Entry 2PG1 (X-ray diffraction, 2.80 A resolution); this record covers chains F and G of the 6 polymer chains in the assembly.

== Chain F (and G) ==
Molecule: Dynein light chain Tctex-type
From: Drosophila melanogaster
Notes: chain G of this document is another copy of the same molecule, construct and numbering; everything in this record applies to it too
Reference sequence: Q94524 (DYLT_DROME); numbering as in UniProt (aligned over 1-111)
Sequence (111 residues; numbered 1 to 111; the number before each row is that of its first residue):
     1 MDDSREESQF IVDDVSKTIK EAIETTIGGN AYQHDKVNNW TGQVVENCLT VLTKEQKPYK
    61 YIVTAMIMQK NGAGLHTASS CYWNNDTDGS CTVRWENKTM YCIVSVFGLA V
Not modelled in the structure: 1-8 (chain G: 1-7)
Sequence notes: modified residue (66, 68, 100)
Modified positions: Mse66 (selenomethionine; parent Met); Mse68 (selenomethionine; parent Met); Mse100 (selenomethionine; parent Met)

== Interface between chain F and chain G ==
Residue-residue contacts (80; chain F residue first):
  Tyr32(F) with Gly74(G); His76(G), hydrogen bond
  His34(F) with His76(G)
  Val37(F) with His76(G)
  Asn38(F) with His76(G), hydrogen bond
  Thr41(F) with His76(G); Ala78(G)
  Val45(F) with Ala78(G); Ser80(G)
  Leu49(F) with Ser80(G)
  Thr53(F) with Tyr82(G)
  Gln56(F) with Tyr82(G)
  Tyr59(F) with Tyr82(G)
  Lys60(F) with Tyr82(G); Trp83(G); Asn84(G); Asp88(G), salt bridge; Leu109(G); Ala110(G)
  Tyr61(F) with Cys81(G); Tyr82(G), hydrogen bond (backbone-backbone)
  Ile62(F) with Ile62(G), hydrophobic; Ser80(G); Cys81(G), hydrophobic; Phe107(G), hydrophobic; Leu109(G), hydrophobic
  Val63(F) with Ala78(G); Ser79(G); Ser80(G), hydrogen bond (backbone-backbone)
  Thr64(F) with Ala78(G); Ser79(G)
  Ala65(F) with His76(G); Thr77(G); Ala78(G), hydrogen bond (backbone-backbone)
  Mse66(F) with Mse66(G); His76(G); Thr77(G)
  Ile67(F) with Leu75(G); His76(G), hydrogen bond (backbone-backbone)
  Mse68(F) with Mse68(G); Gly74(G); Leu75(G), hydrophobic
  Gln69(F) with Ala73(G); Gly74(G), hydrogen bond (backbone-backbone)
  Asn71(F) with Asn71(G), hydrogen bond (side chain-backbone); Ala73(G)
  Ala73(F) with Gln69(G); Asn71(G)
  Gly74(F) with Tyr32(G); Mse68(G); Gln69(G), hydrogen bond (backbone-side chain)
  Leu75(F) with Ile67(G); Mse68(G), hydrophobic
  His76(F) with Val37(G); Asn38(G), hydrogen bond; Thr41(G), hydrogen bond; Mse66(G); Ile67(G), hydrogen bond (backbone-backbone)
  Thr77(F) with Ala65(G); Mse66(G)
  Ala78(F) with Thr41(G); Val45(G); Thr64(G); Ala65(G), hydrogen bond (backbone-backbone)
  Ser79(F) with Val63(G); Thr64(G)
  Ser80(F) with Leu49(G); Ile62(G); Val63(G), hydrogen bond (backbone-backbone)
  Cys81(F) with Tyr61(G)
  Tyr82(F) with Thr53(G); Tyr59(G); Lys60(G); Tyr61(G), hydrogen bond (backbone-backbone)
  Asp88(F) with Lys60(G), salt bridge
  Phe107(F) with Ile62(G), hydrophobic
  Leu109(F) with Lys60(G); Ile62(G), hydrophobic
  Ala110(F) with Lys60(G), hydrogen bond (backbone-side chain)
  Val111(F) with Val111(G)
Other interface residues (no listed pair), chain F (40 interface residues in all): Gly42, Gly72, Trp83, Asn84
Other interface residues (no listed pair), chain G (39 interface residues in all): Gly42, Glu46, Gly72

== In short ==
Chain F and chain G form an interface of 40 and 39 residues respectively; the contacts include 16 hydrogen
bonds and 2 salt bridges. Among the polar pairs are Lys60(F)-Asp88(G), Tyr32(F)-His76(G) and
Asn38(F)-His76(G).
Chain F and chain G are both Dynein light chain Tctex-type (Drosophila melanogaster); the structure,
Structural analysis of a cytoplasmic dynein Light Chain-Intermediate Chain complex, was determined by X-ray
diffraction.
